PDB entry 4QAW | X-ray diffraction, 2.40 A resolution | chain A

# Chain A
Molecule: Xyn30D
Source organism: Paenibacillus barcinonensis
Notes: EC 3.2.1.8
Reference sequence: H6WCZ0 (H6WCZ0_PAEBA); residues 1-530 here correspond to UniProt positions 33-562 (UniProt number = residue number + 32)
Sequence (563 residues; each row starts with the number of its first residue):
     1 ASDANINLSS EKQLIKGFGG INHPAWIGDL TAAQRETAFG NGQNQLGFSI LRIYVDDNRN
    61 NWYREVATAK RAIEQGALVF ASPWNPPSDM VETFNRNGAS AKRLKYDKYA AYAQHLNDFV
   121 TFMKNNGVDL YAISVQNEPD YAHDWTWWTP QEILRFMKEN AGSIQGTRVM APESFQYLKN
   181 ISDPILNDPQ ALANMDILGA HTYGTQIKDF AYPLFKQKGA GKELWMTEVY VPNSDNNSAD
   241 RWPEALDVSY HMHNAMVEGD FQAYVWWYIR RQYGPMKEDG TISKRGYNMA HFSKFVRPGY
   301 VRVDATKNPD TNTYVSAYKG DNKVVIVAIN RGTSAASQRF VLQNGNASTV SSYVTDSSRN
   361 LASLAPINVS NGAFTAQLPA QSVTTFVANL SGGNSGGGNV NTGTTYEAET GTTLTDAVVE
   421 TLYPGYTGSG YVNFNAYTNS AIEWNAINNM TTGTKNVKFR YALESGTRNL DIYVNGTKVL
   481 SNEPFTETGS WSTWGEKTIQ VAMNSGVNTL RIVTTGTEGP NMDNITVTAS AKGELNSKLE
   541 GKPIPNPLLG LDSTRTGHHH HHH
Unresolved in the structure: 538-563
Differences from the reference sequence: expression tag (531-563)
Metal / ion sites: Ca2+ site 1: Glu407, Glu409, Thr427, Gly430, Asp523; Ca2+ site 2: Asn433, Phe434
What the authors report for this chain:
  - specificity-determining residues: Arg271, Tyr273 (by similarity / conservation)
  - contacts within the chain: Asn322-Leu390 (hydrogen bond)

# In short
The Ca2+ site 1 is built by Glu407, Glu409, Thr427, Gly430 and Asp523. Asn433 and Phe434 form the Ca2+ site 2.
The paper reports specificity determinants Arg271 and Tyr273; contacts within the chain involving Leu390 and
Asn322.
Chain A is Xyn30D (Paenibacillus barcinonensis); the structure, Structure of modular Xyn30D from Paenibacillus
barcinonensis, was determined by X-ray diffraction, deposited together with 4QB1, 4QB2 and 4QB6.
